PDB entry 7AFL | electron microscopy, 4.20 A resolution (low resolution: residue-level contacts below are approximate; hydrogen-bond / salt-bridge calls are withheld) | chains A and Q of the 14 polymer chains in the assembly

# Chain A
Molecule: 16SrRNA
Source organism: Escherichia coli
Sequence (1542 nucleotides; each row starts with the number of its first residue):
     1 AAAUUGAAGAGUUUGAUCAUGGCUCAGAUUGAACGCUGGCGGCAGGCCUA
    51 ACACAUGCAAGUCGAACGGUAACAGGAAGAAGCUUGCUUCUUUGCUGACG
   101 AGUGGCGGACGGGUGAGUAAUGUCUGGGAAACUGCCUGAUGGAGGGGGAU
   151 AACUACUGGAAACGGUAGCUAAUACCGCAUAACGUCGCAAGACCAAAGAG
   201 GGGGACCUUCGGGCCUCUUGCCAUCGGAUGUGCCCAGAUGGGAUUAGCUA
   251 GUAGGUGGGGUAACGGCUCACCUAGGCGACGAUCCCUAGCUGGUCUGAGA
   301 GGAUGACCAGCCACACUGGAACUGAGACACGGUCCAGACUCCUACGGGAG
   351 GCAGCAGUGGGGAAUAUUGCACAAUGGGCGCAAGCCUGAUGCAGCCAUGC
   401 CGCGUGUAUGAAGAAGGCCUUCGGGUUGUAAAGUACUUUCAGCGGGGAGG
   451 AAGGGAGUAAAGUUAAUACCUUUGCUCAUUGACGUUACCCGCAGAAGAAG
   501 CACCGGCUAACUCCGUGCCAGCAGCCXCGGUAAUACGGAGGGUGCAAGCG
   551 UUAAUCGGAAUUACUGGGCGUAAAGCGCACGCAGGCGGUUUGUUAAGUCA
   601 GAUGUGAAAUCCCCGGGCUCAACCUGGGAACUGCAUCUGAUACUGGCAAG
   651 CUUGAGUCUCGUAGAGGGGGGUAGAAUUCCAGGUGUAGCGGUGAAAUGCG
   701 UAGAGAUCUGGAGGAAUACCGGUGGCGAAGGCGGCCCCCUGGACGAAGAC
   751 UGACGCUCAGGUGCGAAAGCGUGGGGAGCAAACAGGAUUAGAUACCCUGG
   801 UAGUCCACGCCGUAAACGAUGUCGACUUGGAGGUUGUGCCCUUGAGGCGU
   851 GGCUUCCGGAGCUAACGCGUUAAGUCGACCGCCUGGGGAGUACGGCCGCA
   901 AGGUUAAAACUCAAAUGAAUUGACGGGGGCCCGCACAAGCGGUGGAGCAU
   951 GUGGUUUAAUUCGAUGXAACGCGAAGAACCUUACCUGGUCUUGACAUCCA
  1001 CGGAAGUUUUCAGAGAUGAGAAUGUGCCUUCGGGAACCGUGAGACAGGUG
  1051 CUGCAUGGCUGUCGUCAGCUCGUGUUGUGAAAUGUUGGGUUAAGUCCCGC
  1101 AACGAGCGCAACCCUUAUCCUUUGUUGCCAGCGGUCCGGCCGGGAACUCA
  1151 AAGGAGACUGCCAGUGAUAAACUGGAGGAAGGUGGGGAUGACGUCAAGUC
  1201 AUCAUGGCCCUUACGACCAGGGCUACACACGUGCUACAAUGGCGCAUACA
  1251 AAGAGAAGCGACCUCGCGAGAGCAAGCGGACCUCAUAAAGUGCGUCGUAG
  1301 UCCGGAUUGGAGUCUGCAACUCGACUCCAUGAAGUCGGAAUCGCUAGUAA
  1351 UCGUGGAUCAGAAUGCCACGGUGAAUACGUUCCCGGGCCUUGUACACACC
  1401 GCCCGUXACACCAUGGGAGUGGGUUGCAAAAGAAGUAGGUAGCUUAACCU
  1451 UCGGGAGGGCGCUUACCACUUUGUGAUUCAUGACUGGGGUGAAGUCGUAA
  1501 CAAGGUAACCGUAGGGGAACCUGCGGUUGGAUCACCUCCUUA
Unresolved in the structure: 931-1386, 1398-1408, 1492-1506, 1537-1542
Modified positions: PSU (pseudouridine-5'-monophosphate) at position 516, G7M (N7-methyl-guanosine-5'-monophosphate) at position 527, 2MG (2N-methylguanosine-5'-monophosphate) at position 966, 5MC (5-methylcytidine-5'-monophosphate) at position 967, 2MG (2N-methylguanosine-5'-monophosphate) at position 1207, 4OC (4n,o2'-methylcytidine-5'-monophosphate) at position 1402, 5MC (5-methylcytidine-5'-monophosphate) at position 1407, UR3 (3-methyluridine-5'-monophoshate) at position 1498, 2MG (2N-methylguanosine-5'-monophosphate) at position 1516, MA6 (6N-dimethyladenosine-5'-monophoshate) at position 1518, MA6 (6N-dimethyladenosine-5'-monophoshate) at position 1519
Covalent attachments: covalent link U793/MA6_1518
Ion coordination: Mg2+ site 1: G31, C48; Mg2+ site 2: C48, U114, G115; Mg2+ site 3 near A53 (its only coordinating residue here); Mg2+ site 4: C58, A59, U387; Mg2+ site 5: A109, G331; Mg2+ site 6 near G113 (its only coordinating residue here); Mg2+ site 7: A116, G117, G289; Mg2+ site 8 near U150 (its only coordinating residue here); Mg2+ site 9 near A171 (its only coordinating residue here); Mg2+ site 10 near C352 (its only coordinating residue here); Mg2+ site 11: G450, A452; Mg2+ site 12 near A547 (its only coordinating residue here); 10 more Mg2+ sites not listed

# Chain Q
Name: 30S ribosomal protein S17
Source organism: Escherichia coli
UniProtKB: C3SQY7 (C3SQY7_ECOLX); residue numbers follow UniProt; this construct covers 1-84
Chain sequence (84 residues; numbered 1 to 84; the number before each row is that of its first residue):
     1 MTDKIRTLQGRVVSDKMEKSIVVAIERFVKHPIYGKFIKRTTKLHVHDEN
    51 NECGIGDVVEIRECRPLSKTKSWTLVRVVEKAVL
Unresolved in the structure: 1-3, 84

# How chain A and chain Q interact
Contacting residue pairs (59; chain A residue first):
  G127(A) / Arg-6(Q)
  G127(A) / Glu-63(Q)
  G128(A) / Glu-63(Q)
  A129(A) / Arg-65(Q)
  A130(A) / Arg-65(Q)
  C234(A) / Glu-63(Q)
  C234(A) / Lys-69(Q)
  C234(A) / Ser-72(Q)
  C235(A) / Glu-63(Q)
  C235(A) / Lys-69(Q)
  C235(A) / Trp-73(Q)
  G237(A) / Arg-27(Q)
  G237(A) / Thr-42(Q)
  A238(A) / Arg-27(Q)
  A253(A) / Thr-70(Q)
  G254(A) / Met-17(Q)
  G254(A) / Glu-18(Q)
  G254(A) / Ser-20(Q)
  G254(A) / Ser-68(Q)
  G254(A) / Thr-70(Q)
  G254(A) / Lys-71(Q)
  G255(A) / Glu-18(Q)
  G255(A) / Lys-19(Q)
  G255(A) / Ser-20(Q)
  G255(A) / His-47(Q)
  G255(A) / Ser-68(Q)
  G255(A) / Lys-71(Q)
  U256(A) / Lys-19(Q)
  C264(A) / Arg-65(Q)
  C264(A) / Pro-66(Q)
  G265(A) / Arg-65(Q)
  G265(A) / Pro-66(Q)
  G265(A) / Leu-67(Q)
  G265(A) / Ser-68(Q)
  G265(A) / Lys-69(Q)
  G266(A) / Ser-68(Q)
  C267(A) / Ser-68(Q)
  C267(A) / Lys-69(Q)
  G275(A) / Lys-16(Q)
  G275(A) / Met-17(Q)
  G276(A) / Ser-14(Q)
  G276(A) / Lys-16(Q)
  G276(A) / Met-17(Q)
  G276(A) / His-45(Q)
  C277(A) / Val-22(Q)
  C277(A) / Lys-43(Q)
  C277(A) / His-45(Q)
  G278(A) / Lys-43(Q)
  C280(A) / Glu-26(Q)
  C280(A) / Lys-39(Q)
  C280(A) / Arg-40(Q)
  C280(A) / Thr-41(Q)
  C564(A) / Tyr-34(Q)
  G585(A) / Lys-36(Q)
  G585(A) / Lys-39(Q)
  C586(A) / Lys-36(Q)
  U598(A) / Phe-37(Q)
  A635(A) / Arg-6(Q)
  U636(A) / Arg-6(Q)
Other interface residues (no listed pair), chain A (32 interface residues in all): A236, U273, G281, G584, G597
Other interface residues (no listed pair), chain Q (31 interface residues in all): Ile-33

# In short
32 residues of chain A face 31 of chain Q across their interface. G31(A) and C48(A) form the Mg2+ site 1.
C48(A), U114(A) and G115(A) coordinate Mg2+ site 2.
Chain A is 16SrRNA and chain Q is 30S ribosomal protein S17, both from Escherichia coli; the structure,
Bacterial 30S ribosomal subunit assembly complex state D (multibody refinement for body domain of 30S
ribosome), was determined by electron microscopy, deposited together with 7AF3, 7AF5, 7AF8, 7AFA, 7AFD, 7AFH
and 17 further entries.
